Entry 4UTC (X-ray diffraction, 3.08 A resolution); this record covers chain A.

# Chain A
Molecule: Envelope glycoprotein E
Source organism: Dengue virus 2
Notes: fragment: soluble ectodomain, residues 281-671
Reference sequence: Q68Y26 (Q68Y26_9FLAV); residues 1-391 here correspond to UniProt positions 281-671 (UniProt number = residue number + 280)
Sequence (422 residues; numbered 1 to 422; the number before each row is that of its first residue):
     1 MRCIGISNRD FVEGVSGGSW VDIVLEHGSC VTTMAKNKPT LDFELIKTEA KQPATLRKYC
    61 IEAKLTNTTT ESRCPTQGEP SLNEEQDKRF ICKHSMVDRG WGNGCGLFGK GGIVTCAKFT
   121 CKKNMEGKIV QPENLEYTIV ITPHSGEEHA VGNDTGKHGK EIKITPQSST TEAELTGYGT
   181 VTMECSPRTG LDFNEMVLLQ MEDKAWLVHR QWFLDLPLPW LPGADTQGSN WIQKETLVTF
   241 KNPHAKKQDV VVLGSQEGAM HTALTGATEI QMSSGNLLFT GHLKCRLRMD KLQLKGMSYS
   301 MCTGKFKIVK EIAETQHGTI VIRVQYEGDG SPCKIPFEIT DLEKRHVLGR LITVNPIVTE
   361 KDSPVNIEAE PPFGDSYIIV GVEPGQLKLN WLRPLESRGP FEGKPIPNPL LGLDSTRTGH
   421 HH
Unresolved in the structure: 190-191, 280-281, 396-422
Sequence notes: expression tag (392-422); conflict Lys118 (Met398 in Q68Y26)
Disulfides: Cys3-Cys30, Cys60-Cys121, Cys74-Cys105, Cys92-Cys116, Cys185-Cys285, Cys302-Cys333
Covalently attached groups: N-acetylglucosamine (NAG) linked to Asn67; glycan linked to Asn153
What the authors report for this chain:
  - post-translational modification sites: Asn67, Asn153
  - self-association interface (contacts with another copy of this molecule); pairs are residue here / residue on that copy: Trp101-Lys310

# In short
Covalently linked N-acetylglucosamine: at Asn67. The paper reports modification sites Asn67 and Asn153; a
self-association interface involving Trp101 and Lys310.
Chain A is Envelope glycoprotein E (Dengue virus 2); the structure, Crystal structure of dengue 2 virus
envelope glycoprotein, was determined by X-ray diffraction, deposited together with 4UT6, 4UT7, 4UT9 and 4UTB.
